PDB entry 4KEA | X-ray diffraction, 1.70 A resolution | chain A

Chain A:
Protein: Thermostable monoacylglycerol lipase
Source organism: Bacillus sp
Notes: EC 3.1.1.23
UniProt: P82597 (MGLP_BAC25); numbering as in UniProt (aligned over 1-250)
Chain sequence (270 residues; each row starts with the number of its first residue; numbers below 1 keep their minus sign (Met-19 is residue -19)):
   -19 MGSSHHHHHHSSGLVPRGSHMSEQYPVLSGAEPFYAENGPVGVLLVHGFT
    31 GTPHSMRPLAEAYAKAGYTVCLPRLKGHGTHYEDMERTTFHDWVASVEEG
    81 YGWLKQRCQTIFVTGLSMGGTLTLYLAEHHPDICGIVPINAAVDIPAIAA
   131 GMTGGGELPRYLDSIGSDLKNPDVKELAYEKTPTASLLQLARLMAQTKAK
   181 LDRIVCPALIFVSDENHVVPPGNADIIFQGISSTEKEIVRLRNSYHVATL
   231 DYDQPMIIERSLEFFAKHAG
Unresolved in the structure: -19 to 1, 250
Differences from the reference sequence: expression tag (-19 to 0); engineered mutation Asn196 (Asp in P82597)
What the authors report for this chain:
  - conformationally variable residues (side-chain flip): Ile145
  - mutagenesis - I145G, I145S: decreased catalytic activity on 1-OG
  - mutagenesis - I145G, I145S: decreased catalytic activity on 1-LG
  - catalytic residues: His226 (proposed by the authors, not directly observed)
  - mutagenesis - D196N: abolished catalytic activity (proposed by the authors, not directly observed)

Summary:
From the paper: the catalytic residue His226; I145G and I145S reduce catalytic activity on 1-OG.
Chain A is Thermostable monoacylglycerol lipase (Bacillus sp); the structure, Crystal structure of D196N
mutant of Monoglyceride lipase from Bacillus sp. H257 in space group P212121, was determined by X-ray
diffraction (same publication as 4KE6, 4KE7, 4KE8 and 4KE9).
